2Y3I - chain A; structure by X-ray diffraction, 2.90 A resolution.

Chain A:
Name: Phosphoglycerate kinase 1
Source organism: Homo sapiens
Notes: EC 2.7.2.3
UniProt: P00558 (PGK1_HUMAN); residues 0-415 here correspond to UniProt positions 1-416 (UniProt number = residue number + 1)
Amino-acid sequence (416 residues; row label = number of the first residue in the row; numbering starts at 0):
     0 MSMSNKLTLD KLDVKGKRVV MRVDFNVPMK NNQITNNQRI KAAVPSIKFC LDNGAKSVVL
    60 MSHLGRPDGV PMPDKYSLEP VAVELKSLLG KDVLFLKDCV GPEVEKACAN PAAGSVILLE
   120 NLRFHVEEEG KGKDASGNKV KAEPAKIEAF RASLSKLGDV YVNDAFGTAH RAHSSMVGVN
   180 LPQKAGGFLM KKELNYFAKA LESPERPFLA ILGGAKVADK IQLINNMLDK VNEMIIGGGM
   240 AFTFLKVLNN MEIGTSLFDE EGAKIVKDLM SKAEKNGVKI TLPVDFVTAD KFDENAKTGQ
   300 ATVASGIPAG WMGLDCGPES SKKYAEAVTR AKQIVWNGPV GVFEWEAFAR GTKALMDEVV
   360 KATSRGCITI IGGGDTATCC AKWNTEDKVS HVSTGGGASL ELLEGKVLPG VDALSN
Unresolved in the structure: 0-1
Sequence notes: conflict Met2 (Leu3 in P00558)
UniProt features mapped onto this chain:
  - region: Gln37 to Ala42 (Mitochondrial targeting region exposed following cis-trans isomerization by PIN1 and recognized by the TOM complex for mitochondrial translocation of the protein)
  - binding site ((2R)-3-phosphoglycerate): Val22, Asp23, Phe24, Asn25, Gln37, Arg38, Ser61, His62, Gly64, Arg65, Leu121, Arg122, His169, Arg170
  - binding site (ADP): Gly213, Gly237, Phe342
  - binding site (CDP): Gly213, Asp218, Gly237, Gly337, Val339, Phe342
  - binding site (AMP): Ala214, Lys215, Lys219, Gly238, Gly312, Glu343
  - binding site (ATP): Ala214, Lys219, Gly238, Gly312, Glu343, Asp374, Thr375
  - binding site (Mg(2+)): Ala214, Ala217, Asp218, Asp374
  - modified residue: Ser1 (N-acetylserine), Ser3 (Phosphoserine), Lys5 (N6-succinyllysine), Lys10 (N6-acetyllysine), Lys47 (N6-acetyllysine), Lys74 (N6-acetyllysine), Tyr75 (Phosphotyrosine), Lys85 (N6-acetyllysine), Lys90 (N6-acetyllysine), Lys96 (N6-(2-hydroxyisobutyryl)lysine), Lys130 (N6-acetyllysine), Lys145 (N6-acetyllysine), Lys190 (N6-succinyllysine), Tyr195 (Phosphotyrosine), Lys198 (N6-acetyllysine), Ser202 (Phosphoserine), Lys215 (N6-(2-hydroxyisobutyryl)lysine), Lys219 (N6-(2-hydroxyisobutyryl)lysine), Lys266 (N6-acetyllysine), Lys290 (N6-acetyllysine) and 2 more in UniProt
Bound ions: Mg2+: Asp374 (together with L-adenosine-5'-diphosphate)
Small-molecule neighbours:
  - 3-phosphoglyceric acid (3PG): Asp23, Asn25, Arg38, His62, Arg65, Arg122, Gly166, Thr167, His169, Arg170, Lys215
  - tetrafluoroaluminate / L-adenosine-5'-diphosphate: Arg38, Gly213, Ala214, Lys215, Lys219, Gly237, Gly238, Leu256, Phe291, Gly312, Leu313, Asn336, Gly337, Pro338, Val339, Gly340, Val341, Phe342, Glu343, Gly371, Gly372, Gly373, Asp374, Thr375, Gly395, Gly396

In short:
Ligands of chain A: tetrafluoroaluminate / L-adenosine-5'-diphosphate and 3-phosphoglyceric acid. Curated
annotation (UniProt) lists 14 (2R)-3-phosphoglycerate-binding residues, 3 ADP-binding residues, 6 CDP-binding
residues and 6 AMP-binding residues.
Chain A is Phosphoglycerate kinase 1 (Homo sapiens); the structure, The structure of the fully closed
conformation of human PGK in complex with L-ADP, 3PG and ..., was determined by X-ray diffraction.
